9GFM - chains K and R of the 11 polymer chains in the assembly; structure by electron microscopy, 3.80 A resolution.

== Chain K ==
Molecule: Nucleosomal DNA strand 1
Sequence (139 nucleotides; numbered -57 to 81; the number before each row is that of its first residue; numbers below 1 keep their minus sign (DA-57 is residue -57)):
   -57 ACATGCACAG GATGTATATA TCTGACACGT GCCTGGAGAC TAGGGAGTAA TCCCCTTGGC
     3 GGTTAAAACG CGGGGGACAG CGCGTACGTG CGTTTAAGCG GTGCTAGAGC TGTCTACGAC
    63 CAATTGAGCG GCCTCGGCA

== Chain R ==
Molecule: Histone H4
Organism: Homo sapiens
UniProt: P62805 (H4_HUMAN); residues 24-102 here correspond to UniProt positions 25-103 (UniProt number = residue number + 1)
Amino-acid sequence (79 residues; each row starts with the number of its first residue):
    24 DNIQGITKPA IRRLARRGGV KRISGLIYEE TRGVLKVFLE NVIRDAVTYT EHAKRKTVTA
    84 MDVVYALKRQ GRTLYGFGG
Swiss-Prot annotation at these positions:
  - modified residue: Lys31 (N6-(2-hydroxyisobutyryl)lysine), Lys44 (N6-(2-hydroxyisobutyryl)lysine), Ser47 (Phosphoserine), Tyr51 (Phosphotyrosine), Lys59 (N6-(2-hydroxyisobutyryl)lysine), Lys77 (N6-(2-hydroxyisobutyryl)lysine), Lys79 (N6-(2-hydroxyisobutyryl)lysine), Thr80 (Phosphothreonine), Tyr88 (Phosphotyrosine), Lys91 (N6-(2-hydroxyisobutyryl)lysine)
  - cross-link (Glycyl lysine isopeptide (Lys-Gly)): Lys31 (interchain with G-Cter in SUMO2), Lys59 (interchain with G-Cter in SUMO2), Lys79 (interchain with G-Cter in SUMO2), Lys91 (interchain with G-Cter in SUMO2)

== How chain K and chain R interact ==
Contacting residue pairs (12; chain K residue first):
  DA7(K) with Arg45(R), hydrogen bond to the sugar; Ile46(R), phosphate contact; Ser47(R), hydrogen bond to the phosphate; Gly48(R), hydrogen bond to the phosphate
  DA8(K) with Arg35(R), salt bridge to the phosphate; Arg39(R), salt bridge to the phosphate; Arg45(R), phosphate contact; Ile46(R), hydrogen bond to the phosphate
  DG26(K) with Lys79(R), salt bridge to the phosphate
  DT27(K) with Arg78(R), phosphate contact; Lys79(R), hydrogen bond to the phosphate; Thr80(R), hydrogen bond to the phosphate
Other interface residues (no listed pair), chain K (5 interface residues in all): DT6
Other interface residues (no listed pair), chain R (11 interface residues in all): Lys44, Tyr51

== Overview ==
Chain K and chain R form an interface of 5 and 11 residues respectively, with 6 hydrogen bonds and 3 salt
bridges. Among the polar pairs are DA7(K)-Arg45(R), DA7(K)-Ser47(R) and DA7(K)-Gly48(R).
Here chain K is Nucleosomal DNA strand 1 and chain R is Histone H4 (Homo sapiens). Entry 9GFM (CryoEM
structure of the human INO80 core-nucleosome complex state N-7) was determined by electron microscopy.
